Entry 7MN8 (electron microscopy, 3.45 A resolution); this record covers chains B and D of the 5 polymer chains in the assembly.

[Chain B]
Molecule: Receptor tyrosine-protein kinase erbB-2, Maltose/maltodextrin-binding periplasmic protein
Organism: Homo sapiens
Notes: EC 2.7.10.1
UniProt: chimeric construct of P04626, P0AEX9: residues 1-1029 from P04626 (ERBB2_HUMAN) positions 1-1029 (same numbers); residues 1049-1414 from P0AEX9 positions 27-392 (UniProt number = residue number - 1022)
Sequence (1455 residues; each row starts with the number of its first residue):
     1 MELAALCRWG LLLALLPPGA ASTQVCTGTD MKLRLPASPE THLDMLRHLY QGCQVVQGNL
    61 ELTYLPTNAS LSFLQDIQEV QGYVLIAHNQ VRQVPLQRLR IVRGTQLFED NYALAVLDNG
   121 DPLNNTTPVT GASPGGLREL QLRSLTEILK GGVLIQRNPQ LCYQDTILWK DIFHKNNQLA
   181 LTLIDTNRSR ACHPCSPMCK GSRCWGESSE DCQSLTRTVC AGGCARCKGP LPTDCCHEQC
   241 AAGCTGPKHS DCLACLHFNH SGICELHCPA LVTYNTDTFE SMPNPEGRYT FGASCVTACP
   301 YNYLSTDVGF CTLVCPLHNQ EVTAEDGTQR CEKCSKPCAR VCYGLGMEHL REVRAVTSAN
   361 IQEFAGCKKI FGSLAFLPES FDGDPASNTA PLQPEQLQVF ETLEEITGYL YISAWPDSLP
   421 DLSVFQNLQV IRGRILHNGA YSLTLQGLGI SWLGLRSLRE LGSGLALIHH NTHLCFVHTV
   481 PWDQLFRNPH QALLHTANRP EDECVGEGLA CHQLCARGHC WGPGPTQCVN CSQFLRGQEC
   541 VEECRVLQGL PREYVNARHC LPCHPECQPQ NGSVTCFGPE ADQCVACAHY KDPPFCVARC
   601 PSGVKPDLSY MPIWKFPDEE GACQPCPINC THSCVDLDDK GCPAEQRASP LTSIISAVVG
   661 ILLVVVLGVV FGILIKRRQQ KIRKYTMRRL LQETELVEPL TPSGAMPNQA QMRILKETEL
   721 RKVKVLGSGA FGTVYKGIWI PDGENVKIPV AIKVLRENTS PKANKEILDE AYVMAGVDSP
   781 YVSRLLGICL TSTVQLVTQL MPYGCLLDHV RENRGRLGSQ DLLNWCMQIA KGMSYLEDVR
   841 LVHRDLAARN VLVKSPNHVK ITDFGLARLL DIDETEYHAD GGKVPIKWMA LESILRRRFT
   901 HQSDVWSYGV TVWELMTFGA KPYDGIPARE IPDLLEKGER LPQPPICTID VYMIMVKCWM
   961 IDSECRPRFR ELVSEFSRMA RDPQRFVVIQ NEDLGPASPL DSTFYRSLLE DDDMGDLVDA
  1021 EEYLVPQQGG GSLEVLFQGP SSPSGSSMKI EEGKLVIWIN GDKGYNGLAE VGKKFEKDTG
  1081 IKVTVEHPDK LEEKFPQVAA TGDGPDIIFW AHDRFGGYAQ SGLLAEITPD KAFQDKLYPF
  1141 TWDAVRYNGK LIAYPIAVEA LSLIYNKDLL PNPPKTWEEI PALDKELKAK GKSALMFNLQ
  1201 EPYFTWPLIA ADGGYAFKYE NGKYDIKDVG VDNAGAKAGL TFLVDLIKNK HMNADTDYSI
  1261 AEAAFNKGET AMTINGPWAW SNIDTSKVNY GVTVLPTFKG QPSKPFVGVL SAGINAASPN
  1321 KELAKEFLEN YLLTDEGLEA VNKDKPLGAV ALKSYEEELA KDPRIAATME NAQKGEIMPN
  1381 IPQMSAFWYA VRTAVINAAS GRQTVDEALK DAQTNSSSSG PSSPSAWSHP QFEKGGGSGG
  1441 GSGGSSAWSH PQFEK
Disordered / not traced: 1-23, 121-134, 325-327, 603-612, 630-1455
Differences from the reference sequence: engineered mutation Phe310 (Ser in P04626); conflict Asp778 (Gly in P04626); linker (1030-1048); expression tag (1415-1455)
Cystine bridges: Cys26-Cys53, Cys162-Cys192, Cys195-Cys204, Cys199-Cys212, Cys220-Cys227, Cys224-Cys235, Cys236-Cys244, Cys240-Cys252, Cys255-Cys264, Cys268-Cys295, Cys299-Cys311, Cys315-Cys331, Cys334-Cys338, Cys342-Cys367, Cys475-Cys504, Cys511-Cys520, Cys515-Cys528, Cys531-Cys540, Cys544-Cys560, Cys563-Cys576, Cys567-Cys584, Cys587-Cys596, Cys600-Cys623
Glycans and other covalent adducts: N-acetylglucosamine (NAG) linked to Asn187, Asn530; glycan linked to Asn259
Curated features (UniProtKB/Swiss-Prot):
  - region: Lys676 to Arg689 (Required for interaction with KPNB1 and EEA1)
  - motif: Lys676 to Arg689 (Nuclear localization signal)
  - active site: Asp845 (Proton acceptor)
  - binding site (ATP): Leu726 to Val734, Lys753
  - modified residue: Thr182 (Phosphothreonine), Tyr877 (Phosphotyrosine)
  - glycosylation (N-linked (GlcNAc...) asparagine): Asn68, Asn124, Asn187, Asn259, Asn530, Asn571, Asn629

[Chain D]
Molecule: Trastuzumab Fab Heavy Chain
Organism: Homo sapiens
Notes: antibody fragment or engineered binder
Sequence (237 residues; row label = number of the first residue in the row):
     1 EVQLVESGGG LVQPGGSLRL SCAASGFNIK DTYIHWVRQA PGKGLEWVAR IYPTNGYTRY
    61 ADSVKGRFTI SADTSKNTAY LQMNSLRAED TAVYYCSRWG GDGFYAMDYW GQGTLVTVSS
   121 ASTKGPSVFP LAPSSKSTSG GTAALGCLVK DYFPEPVTVS WNSGALTSGV HTFPAVLQSS
   181 GLYSLSSVVT VPSSSLGTQT YICNVNHKPS NTKVDKKVEP KSCDKTHTGG SHHHHHH
Disordered / not traced: 221-237
Cystine bridges: Cys22-Cys96, Cys147-Cys203

[Interface between chain B and chain D]
Residue-residue contacts - 19 pairs, chain B then chain D:
  Pro579(B) with Tyr57(D), hydrophobic
  Glu580(B) with Arg50(D); Tyr52(D); Asn55(D), hydrogen bond; Tyr57(D)
  Asp582(B) with Arg50(D), salt bridge; Arg59(D), salt bridge
  Gln583(B) with Arg59(D)
  Asp592(B) with Tyr105(D), hydrogen bond
  Pro593(B) with Tyr105(D)
  Pro594(B) with Tyr105(D)
  Phe595(B) with Tyr33(D), hydrophobic; Arg50(D); Trp99(D), hydrophobic; Tyr105(D), hydrophobic
  Pro601(B) with Asp102(D); Gly103(D)
  Ile613(B) with Phe104(D), hydrophobic
  Lys615(B) with Gly103(D), hydrogen bond (side chain-backbone)
Other interface residues (no listed pair), chain B (12 interface residues in all): Ser602

[Summary]
Chain B and chain D form an interface of 12 and 11 residues respectively; the contacts include 3 hydrogen
bonds and 2 salt bridges. Polar pairs include Asp582(B)-Arg50(D), Asp582(B)-Arg59(D) and Glu580(B)-Asn55(D).
Covalently linked N-acetylglucosamine: at Asn187(B) and Asn530(B).
Here chain B is Receptor tyrosine-protein kinase erbB-2, Maltose/maltodextrin-binding periplasmic protein and
chain D is Trastuzumab Fab Heavy Chain, both from Homo sapiens. Entry 7MN8 (Structure of the HER2/HER3/NRG1b
Heterodimer Extracellular Domain bound to Trastuzumab Fab) was determined by electron microscopy (same
publication as 7MN5 and 7MN6).
